PDB entry 4L9H | X-ray diffraction, 2.00 A resolution | chain A

[Chain A]
Molecule: F-box only protein 7
Organism: Homo sapiens
UniProt: Q9Y3I1 (FBX7_HUMAN); residue numbers follow UniProt; this construct covers 180-335
Sequence (160 residues; numbered 176 to 335; the number before each row is that of its first residue):
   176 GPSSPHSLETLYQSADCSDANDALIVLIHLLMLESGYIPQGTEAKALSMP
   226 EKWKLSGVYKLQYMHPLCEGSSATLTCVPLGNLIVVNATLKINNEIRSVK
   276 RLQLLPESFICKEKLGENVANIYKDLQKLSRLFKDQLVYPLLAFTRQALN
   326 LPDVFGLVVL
Not modelled in the structure: 331-335
Construct notes: expression tag (176-179)
Modified residues: Mse207 (selenomethionine; parent Met); Mse224 (selenomethionine; parent Met); Mse239 (selenomethionine; parent Met)
Curated features (UniProtKB/Swiss-Prot):
  - mutagenesis: Val253 (V253E: Abolishes interaction with PSMF1)
What the authors report for this chain:
  - self-association interface (contacts with another copy of this molecule): His181, Leu208, Lys220, Ala221, Leu222, Leu230, Val233, Pro241, Leu242, Val253, Pro254, Leu255, Gly256, Leu258, Val260, Leu280, Phe284, Leu307
  - interface hot spots (mutagenesis) - V253E: abolished binding to homodimerization of Fbxo7 (citing earlier work)

[Summary]
UniProt lists one mutagenesis site. From the paper: V253E abolishes binding to homodimerization of Fbxo7; a
self-association interface involving His181, Leu208 and Lys220 among others.
Chain A is F-box only protein 7 (Homo sapiens); the structure, Crystal structure of the FP domain of human
F-box protein Fbxo7(SeMet), was determined by X-ray diffraction together with 4L9C from the same study.
